PDB entry 2ZL2 | X-ray diffraction, 2.50 A resolution | chains A and B of the 24 polymer chains in the assembly

# Chain A (and B)
Molecule: ATP-dependent Clp protease proteolytic subunit
From: Helicobacter pylori
Notes: EC 3.4.21.92; chain B of this document is another copy of the same molecule, construct and numbering; everything in this record applies to it too
UniProtKB: P56156 (CLPP_HELPY); numbering as in UniProt (aligned over 1-196)
Chain sequence (196 residues; numbered 1 to 196; the number before each row is that of its first residue):
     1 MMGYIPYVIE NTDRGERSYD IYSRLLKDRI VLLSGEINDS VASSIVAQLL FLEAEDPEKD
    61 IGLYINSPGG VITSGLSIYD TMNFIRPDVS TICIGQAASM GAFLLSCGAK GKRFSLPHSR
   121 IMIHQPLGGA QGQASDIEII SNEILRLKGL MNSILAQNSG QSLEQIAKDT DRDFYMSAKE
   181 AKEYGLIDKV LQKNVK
Disordered / not traced: 1-19, 194-196 (chain B: 1-19, 193-196)
Curated features (UniProtKB/Swiss-Prot):
  - active site: Ser99 (Nucleophile), His124

# Chain A / chain B interface
Contacting residue pairs - 44 pairs, chain A then chain B:
  Asp39(A) - Ser34(B)
  Asp39(A) - Gly35(B)
  Asp39(A) - Asn66(B)  hydrogen bond
  Ser43(A) - Tyr22(B)  hydrogen bond
  Ser43(A) - Leu32(B)
  Ser43(A) - Ser34(B)
  Ser44(A) - Tyr22(B)  hydrogen bond (backbone-side chain)
  Val46(A) - Ile94(B)  hydrophobic
  Ala47(A) - Ile21(B)
  Ala47(A) - Tyr22(B)  hydrophobic
  Ala47(A) - Leu25(B)
  Gln48(A) - Ile21(B)
  Phe51(A) - Ile21(B)  hydrophobic
  Phe51(A) - Arg24(B)
  Ala54(A) - Arg24(B)
  Glu55(A) - Arg24(B)  salt bridge
  Thr73(A) - Asn66(B)
  Thr73(A) - Gly95(B)
  Thr73(A) - Gln96(B)
  Leu76(A) - His118(B)
  Ser77(A) - Asn66(B)
  Ser77(A) - Ile94(B)
  Ser77(A) - Gly95(B)
  Tyr79(A) - His118(B)  hydrogen bond
  Asp80(A) - Leu116(B)
  Asp80(A) - Pro117(B)
  Asp80(A) - His118(B)  salt bridge
  Asp80(A) - Ser119(B)
  Thr81(A) - Leu116(B)
  Phe84(A) - Leu116(B)  hydrophobic
  Phe84(A) - Leu191(B)  hydrophobic
  Gln133(A) - Arg172(B)  hydrogen bond
  Ser135(A) - Arg172(B)
  Asp136(A) - Arg172(B)  salt bridge
  Ile139(A) - Arg172(B)
  Ile139(A) - Asp173(B)
  Ile139(A) - Tyr175(B)  hydrophobic
  Ile140(A) - Tyr175(B)
  Glu143(A) - Arg120(B)  salt bridge
  Glu143(A) - Tyr175(B)
  Arg146(A) - Arg120(B)
  Leu147(A) - Arg120(B)
  Leu150(A) - His118(B)
  Ile154(A) - His118(B)
Also at the interface, not in a pair above, chain A (29 interface residues in all): Ser40, Leu50, Ser74
Also at the interface, not in a pair above, chain B (23 interface residues in all): Asp28, Tyr64, Pro68

# Overview
29 residues of chain A and 23 residues of chain B are in contact, with 5 hydrogen bonds and 4 salt bridges.
Polar contacts include Glu55(A)-Arg24(B), Asp80(A)-His118(B) and Asp136(A)-Arg172(B). Curated annotation
(UniProt) lists active-site residues Ser99(A) and His124(A) on chain A.
Chain A and chain B are both ATP-dependent Clp protease proteolytic subunit (Helicobacter pylori); the
structure, Crystal structure of H.pylori ClpP in complex with the peptide NVLGFTQ, was determined by X-ray
diffraction, deposited together with 2ZL0, 2ZL3 and 2ZL4.
